PDB entry 8RN3 | electron microscopy, 2.78 A resolution | chains B and C of the 5 polymer chains in the assembly

Chain B:
Protein: RNA-directed RNA polymerase catalytic subunit
Organism: Influenza B virus (B/Memphis/13/2003)
Notes: EC 2.7.7.48
Reference sequence: Q5V8Y6 (Q5V8Y6_9INFB); residues 1-752 here = UniProt positions 1-752
Chain sequence (752 residues; row label = number of the first residue in the row):
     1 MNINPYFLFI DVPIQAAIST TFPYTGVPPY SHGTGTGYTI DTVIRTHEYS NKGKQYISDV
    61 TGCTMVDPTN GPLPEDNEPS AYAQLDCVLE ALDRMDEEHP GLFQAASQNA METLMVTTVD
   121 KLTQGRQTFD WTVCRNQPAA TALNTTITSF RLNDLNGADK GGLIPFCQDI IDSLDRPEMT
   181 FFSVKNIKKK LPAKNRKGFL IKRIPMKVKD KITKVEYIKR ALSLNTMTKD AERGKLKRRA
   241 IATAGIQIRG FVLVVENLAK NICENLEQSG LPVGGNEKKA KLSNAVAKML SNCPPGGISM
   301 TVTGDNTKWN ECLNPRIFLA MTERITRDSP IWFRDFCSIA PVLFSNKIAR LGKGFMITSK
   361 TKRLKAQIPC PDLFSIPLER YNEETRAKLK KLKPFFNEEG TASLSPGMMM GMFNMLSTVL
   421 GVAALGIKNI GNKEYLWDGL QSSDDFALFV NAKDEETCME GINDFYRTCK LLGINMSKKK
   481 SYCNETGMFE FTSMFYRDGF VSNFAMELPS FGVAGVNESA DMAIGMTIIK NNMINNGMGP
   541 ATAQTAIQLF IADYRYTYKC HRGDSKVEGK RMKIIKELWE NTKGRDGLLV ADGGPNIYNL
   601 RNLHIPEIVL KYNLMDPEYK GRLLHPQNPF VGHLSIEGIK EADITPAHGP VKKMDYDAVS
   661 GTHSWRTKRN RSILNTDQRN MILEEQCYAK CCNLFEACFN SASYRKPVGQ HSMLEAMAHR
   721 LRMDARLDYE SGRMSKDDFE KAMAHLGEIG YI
Disordered / not traced: 230-239, 633-654, 669-752
Ion coordination: Mg2+: Asp444, Asp445

Chain C:
Protein: Polymerase basic protein 2
Organism: Influenza B virus (B/Memphis/13/2003)
Reference sequence: Q5V8X3 (Q5V8X3_9INFB); residues 1-770 here = UniProt positions 1-770
Chain sequence (799 residues; each row starts with the number of its first residue):
     1 MTLAKIELLK QLLRDNEAKT VLKQTTVDQY NIIRKFNTSR IEKNPSLRMK WAMCSNFPLA
    61 LTKGDMANRI PLEYKGIQLK TNAEDIGTKG QMCSIAAVTW WNTYGPIGDT EGFERVYESF
   121 FLRKMRLDNA TWGRITFGPV ERVRKRVLLN PLTKEMPPDE ASNVIMEILF PKEAGIPRES
   181 TWIHRELIKE KREKLKGTMI TPIVLAYMLE RELVARRRFL PVAGATSAEF IEMLHCLQGE
   241 NWRQIYHPGG NKLTESRSQS MIVACRKIIR RSIVASNPLE LAVEIANKTV IDTEPLKSCL
   301 AAIDGGDVAC DIIRAALGLK IRQRQRFGRL ELKRISGRGF KNDEEILIGN GTIQKIGIWD
   361 GEEEFHVRCG ECRGILKKSK MKLEKLLINS AKKEDMRDLI ILCMVFSQDT RMFQGVRGEI
   421 NFLNRAGQLL SPMYQLQRYF LNRSNDLFDQ WGYEESPKAS ELHGINESMN ASDYTLKGVV
   481 VTRNVIDDFS STETEKVSIT KNLSLIKRTG EVIMGANDVS ELESQAQLMI TYDTPKMWEM
   541 GTTKELVQNT YQWVLKNLVT LKAQFLLGKE DMFQWDAFEA FESIIPQKMA GQYSGFARAV
   601 LKQMRDQEVM KTDQFIKLLP FCFSPPKLRS NGEPYQFLKL VLKGGGENFI EVRKGSPLFS
   661 YNPQTEVLTI CGRMMSLKGK IEDEERNRSM GNAVLAGFLV SGKYDPDLGD FKTIEELEKL
   721 KPGEKANILL YQGKPVKVVK RKRYSALSND ISQGIKRQRM TVESMGWALS GWSHPQFEKG
   781 GGSGGGSGGS AWSHPQFEK
Disordered / not traced: 1-42, 140-225, 742-799
Differences from the reference sequence: expression tag (771-799)

Chain B / chain C interface:
Residue-residue contacts (122; chain B residue first):
  Asn276(B) - Gln238(C)  hydrogen bond
  Asn276(B) - Gly239(C)
  Asn276(B) - Glu240(C)  hydrogen bond (side chain-backbone)
  Lys279(B) - Glu240(C)
  Met494(B) - Glu240(C)
  Phe500(B) - Asn241(C)
  Val501(B) - Asn241(C)  hydrogen bond (backbone-side chain)
  Asn503(B) - Glu240(C)  hydrogen bond
  Gly512(B) - Ser46(C)
  Val513(B) - Ser46(C)  hydrogen bond (backbone-side chain)
  Ala514(B) - Pro45(C)
  Gly515(B) - Pro45(C)
  Gly515(B) - Met49(C)
  Val516(B) - Met49(C)
  Asn517(B) - Met49(C)
  Lys530(B) - His235(C)
  Met533(B) - His235(C)
  Ile534(B) - His235(C)
  Gly537(B) - Glu240(C)
  Pro540(B) - Trp242(C)
  Tyr556(B) - Lys50(C)  hydrogen bond
  Thr557(B) - Lys50(C)
  Thr557(B) - Met53(C)
  Tyr558(B) - Met49(C)
  Tyr558(B) - Met53(C)  hydrophobic
  Lys559(B) - Met53(C)
  Lys559(B) - Cys54(C)  hydrogen bond
  Arg562(B) - Glu647(C)  salt bridge
  Asp564(B) - Pro657(C)
  Lys570(B) - Ser55(C)
  Lys570(B) - Ile77(C)
  Arg571(B) - Ile95(C)
  Arg571(B) - Thr99(C)  hydrogen bond
  Lys573(B) - Lys75(C)
  Lys573(B) - Ile77(C)
  Ile574(B) - Ala96(C)
  Ile574(B) - Thr99(C)
  Ile574(B) - Thr103(C)
  Ile575(B) - Thr99(C)
  Glu577(B) - Tyr74(C)  hydrogen bond
  Glu577(B) - Lys75(C)  salt bridge
  Glu577(B) - Tyr104(C)  hydrogen bond
  Leu578(B) - Thr103(C)
  Asn581(B) - Thr103(C)
  Asn581(B) - Tyr104(C)  hydrogen bond
  Lys583(B) - Arg673(C)  hydrogen bond (backbone-side chain)
  Arg585(B) - Gly672(C)  hydrogen bond (side chain-backbone)
  Asp592(B) - Asn102(C)  hydrogen bond
  Leu600(B) - His235(C)  hydrogen bond (backbone-side chain)
  Leu600(B) - Cys236(C)  hydrophobic
  Arg601(B) - Leu127(C)
  Arg601(B) - Met233(C)
  Arg601(B) - His235(C)
  Arg601(B) - Cys236(C)
  Asn602(B) - Leu127(C)
  His604(B) - Arg123(C)  hydrogen bond (backbone-side chain)
  His604(B) - Glu232(C)
  His604(B) - Met233(C)
  His604(B) - His235(C)
  Ile605(B) - Lys124(C)
  Ile605(B) - Leu127(C)  hydrophobic
  Pro606(B) - Phe120(C)  hydrophobic
  Pro606(B) - Arg123(C)
  Val609(B) - Phe120(C)  hydrophobic
  Val609(B) - Lys124(C)  hydrogen bond (backbone-side chain)
  Leu610(B) - Lys124(C)  hydrogen bond (backbone-side chain)
  Tyr612(B) - Thr110(C)
  Tyr612(B) - Phe113(C)  hydrophobic
  Tyr612(B) - Glu114(C)
  Tyr612(B) - Phe121(C)  hydrophobic
  Asn613(B) - Lys124(C)
  Glu618(B) - Ile107(C)
  Tyr619(B) - Asn102(C)
  Lys620(B) - Thr110(C)
  Gly621(B) - Ile107(C)
  Gly621(B) - Gly108(C)  hydrogen bond (backbone-backbone)
  Gly621(B) - Thr110(C)
  Arg622(B) - Trp101(C)  hydrogen bond (backbone-side chain)
  Arg622(B) - Asn102(C)
  Arg622(B) - Thr103(C)  hydrogen bond (side chain-backbone)
  Arg622(B) - Tyr104(C)
  Arg622(B) - Gly105(C)  hydrogen bond (side chain-backbone)
  Arg622(B) - Pro106(C)
  Arg622(B) - Ile107(C)
  Leu623(B) - Asn102(C)
  Leu624(B) - Asp109(C)
  Leu624(B) - Thr110(C)
  Leu624(B) - Phe113(C)  hydrophobic
  His625(B) - Trp101(C)
  His625(B) - Pro106(C)
  His625(B) - Gly108(C)
  Gln627(B) - Met66(C)
  Pro629(B) - Leu61(C)
  Pro629(B) - Thr62(C)  hydrogen bond (backbone-backbone)
  Pro629(B) - Ala67(C)  hydrophobic
  Pro629(B) - Ile70(C)  hydrophobic
  Phe630(B) - Leu61(C)  hydrophobic
  Phe630(B) - Ala97(C)
  Phe630(B) - Val98(C)  hydrophobic
  Phe630(B) - Trp101(C)  hydrophobic
  Gly632(B) - Thr62(C)
  Asp657(B) - Phe120(C)
  Asp657(B) - Arg123(C)  salt bridge
  Val659(B) - Phe113(C)  hydrophobic
  Val659(B) - Tyr117(C)  hydrophobic
  Ser660(B) - Tyr117(C)  hydrogen bond (backbone-side chain)
  Thr662(B) - Val98(C)
  Thr662(B) - Trp101(C)
  Thr662(B) - Asn102(C)  hydrogen bond
  His663(B) - Val98(C)
  His663(B) - Asn102(C)  hydrogen bond
  Trp665(B) - Met49(C)  hydrophobic
  Trp665(B) - Met53(C)  hydrophobic
  Trp665(B) - Leu59(C)  hydrophobic
  Trp665(B) - Val98(C)
  Arg666(B) - Leu59(C)
  Arg666(B) - Ala60(C)  hydrogen bond (backbone-backbone)
  Arg666(B) - Thr62(C)
  Thr667(B) - Pro58(C)
  Thr667(B) - Leu59(C)
  Lys668(B) - Ala60(C)
  Lys668(B) - Met92(C)
Interface residues without a listed pair, chain B (77 interface residues in all): Lys229, Gly499, Phe511, Glu518, Asn536, Asp586, Leu603, Ile608, Pro617, Pro626, Asn628, Ala658
Interface residues without a listed pair, chain C (64 interface residues in all): Lys43, Leu79, Cys93, Trp100, Trp132, Pro139, Leu234, Lys544, Cys671

In short:
Chain B and chain C form an interface of 77 and 64 residues respectively; the contacts include 27 hydrogen
bonds and 3 salt bridges. Polar pairs include Arg562(B)-Glu647(C), Glu577(B)-Lys75(C) and Asp657(B)-Arg123(C).
Asp444(B) and Asp445(B) coordinate Mg2+.
Chain B is RNA-directed RNA polymerase catalytic subunit and chain C is Polymerase basic protein 2, both from
Influenza B virus (B/Memphis/13/2003); the structure, Pseudo-symmetrical influenza B polymerase apo-dimer,
encapsidase moiety (from "Influenza B polymerase pseudo-symmetrical dimer" | Local refinement), was determined
by electron microscopy together with 8RN1, 8RN2, 8RN4, 8RN5, 8RN6, 8RN7 and 5 further entries from the same
study.
